Entry 1Y1V (X-ray diffraction, 3.80 A resolution); this record covers chains D and G of the 13 polymer chains in the assembly.

[Chain D]
Name: DNA-directed RNA polymerase II 32 kDa polypeptide
Organism: Saccharomyces cerevisiae
Notes: EC 2.7.7.6
Reference sequence: P20433 (RPB4_YEAST); residues 1-221 here = UniProt positions 1-221
Amino-acid sequence (221 residues; numbered 1 to 221; the number before each row is that of its first residue):
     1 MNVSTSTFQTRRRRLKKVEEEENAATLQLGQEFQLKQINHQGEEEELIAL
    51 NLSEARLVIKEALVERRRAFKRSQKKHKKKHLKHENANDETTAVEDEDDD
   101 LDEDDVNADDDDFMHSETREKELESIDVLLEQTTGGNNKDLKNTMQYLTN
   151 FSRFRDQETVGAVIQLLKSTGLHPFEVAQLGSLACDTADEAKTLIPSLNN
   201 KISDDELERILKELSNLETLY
Disordered / not traced: 1-3, 77-117
Swiss-Prot annotation at these positions:
  - modified residue: Met1 (N-acetylmethionine), Thr91 (Phosphothreonine), Thr92 (Phosphothreonine)

[Chain G]
Name: DNA-directed RNA polymerase II 19 kDa polypeptide
Organism: Saccharomyces cerevisiae
Notes: EC 2.7.7.6
Reference sequence: P34087 (RPB7_YEAST); residues 1-171 here = UniProt positions 1-171
Amino-acid sequence (171 residues; numbered 1 to 171; the number before each row is that of its first residue):
     1 MFFIKDLSLNITLHPSFFGPRMKQYLKTKLLEEVEGSCTGKFGYILCVLD
    51 YDNIDIQRGRILPTDGSAEFNVKYRAVVFKPFKGEVVDGTVVSCSQHGFE
   101 VQVGPMKVFVTKHLMPQDLTFNAGSNPPSYQSSEDVITIKSRIRVKIEGC
   151 ISQVSSIHAIGSIKEDYLGAI
Swiss-Prot annotation at these positions:
  - mutagenesis: Val108 to His113 (Lowers nucleic-acid binding of RPB4-RPB7 by 10-fold; no effect on association with Pol II core complex; abolishes transcriptional activity of Pol II), Ile151 to His158 (No effect on nucleic-acid binding of RPB4-RPB7 and on association with Pol II core complex; abolishes transcriptional activity of Pol II)

[Interface between chain D and chain G]
Residue-residue contacts - 70 pairs, chain D then chain G:
  Ser4(D) with Leu9(G)
  Thr5(D) with Ser8(G); Phe42(G); Tyr74(G)
  Ser6(D) with Leu7(G); Ser8(G), hydrogen bond (backbone-backbone)
  Thr7(D) with Phe42(G)
  Asn23(D) with Lys83(G)
  Ala24(D) with Lys83(G)
  Ala25(D) with Gly84(G)
  Glu32(D) with Lys5(G), hydrogen bond (backbone-side chain)
  Phe33(D) with Lys41(G); Phe42(G); Lys80(G)
  Gln37(D) with Lys5(G), hydrogen bond
  Asn39(D) with Arg75(G)
  His40(D) with Lys73(G)
  Glu45(D) with Arg75(G), salt bridge
  Leu47(D) with Phe3(G), hydrophobic
  Ile48(D) with Phe2(G); Phe3(G); Ile4(G), hydrogen bond (backbone-backbone)
  Ala49(D) with Phe2(G)
  Leu50(D) with Met1(G), hydrogen bond (backbone-backbone); Phe2(G), hydrogen bond (backbone-backbone); Ile4(G), hydrophobic; Val77(G), hydrophobic
  Leu52(D) with Phe2(G), hydrophobic
  Val58(D) with Leu49(G), hydrophobic
  Ile59(D) with Cys47(G), hydrophobic
  Leu63(D) with Cys47(G), hydrophobic
  Arg66(D) with Leu31(G); Glu35(G), salt bridge; Cys47(G); Val48(G), hydrogen bond (side chain-backbone); Tyr51(G)
  Phe70(D) with Tyr51(G), hydrophobic
  Arg72(D) with Asp52(G), salt bridge
  Asn138(D) with Glu35(G); Gly36(G); Leu46(G)
  Asp140(D) with Gly36(G); Tyr44(G); Pro105(G)
  Leu141(D) with Leu46(G)
  Asn143(D) with Gln102(G)
  Thr144(D) with Leu46(G); Pro105(G)
  Tyr147(D) with Asp88(G), hydrogen bond (side chain-backbone); Gly89(G); Gln102(G); Val103(G); Gly104(G)
  Asn150(D) with Arg142(G), hydrogen bond
  Phe151(D) with Gly89(G); Thr90(G); Arg142(G)
  Phe175(D) with Met1(G), hydrophobic; Glu85(G)
  Ala178(D) with Met1(G)
  Gln179(D) with Met1(G); Val86(G)
  Leu183(D) with Val86(G); Asp88(G); Arg144(G)
  Ala184(D) with Arg144(G)
  Asp189(D) with Tyr167(G)
  Glu190(D) with Tyr167(G)
  Leu194(D) with Val86(G); Arg144(G)
Other interface residues (no listed pair), chain D (50 interface residues in all): Phe8, Leu29, Ile38, Ala55, Ala62, Ala69, Ser73, Leu148, Thr187, Thr193
Other interface residues (no listed pair), chain G (45 interface residues in all): Asp6, Gln24, Phe82, Val87, Asp166, Leu168

[Summary]
50 residues of chain D and 45 residues of chain G are in contact; the contacts include 9 hydrogen bonds and 3
salt bridges. Among the polar pairs are Glu45(D)-Arg75(G), Arg66(D)-Glu35(G) and Arg72(D)-Asp52(G). From
UniProt: 14 mutagenesis sites on chain G.
Chain D is DNA-directed RNA polymerase II 32 kDa polypeptide and chain G is DNA-directed RNA polymerase II 19
kDa polypeptide, both from Saccharomyces cerevisiae; the structure, Refined RNA Polymerase II-TFIIS complex,
was determined by X-ray diffraction (same publication as 1Y1W, 1Y77 and 1Y1Y).
